PDB entry 5UYY | X-ray diffraction, 2.60 A resolution | chains A and B

[Chain A (and B)]
Name: Prephenate dehydrogenase
From: Bacillus anthracis
Notes: EC 1.3.1.12; chain B of this document is another copy of the same molecule, construct and numbering; everything in this record applies to it too
Reference sequence: Q81P63 (Q81P63_BACAN); residue numbers follow UniProt; this construct covers 1-378
Sequence (381 residues; numbered -2 to 378; the number before each row is that of its first residue; numbers below 1 keep their minus sign (Ser-2 is residue -2)):
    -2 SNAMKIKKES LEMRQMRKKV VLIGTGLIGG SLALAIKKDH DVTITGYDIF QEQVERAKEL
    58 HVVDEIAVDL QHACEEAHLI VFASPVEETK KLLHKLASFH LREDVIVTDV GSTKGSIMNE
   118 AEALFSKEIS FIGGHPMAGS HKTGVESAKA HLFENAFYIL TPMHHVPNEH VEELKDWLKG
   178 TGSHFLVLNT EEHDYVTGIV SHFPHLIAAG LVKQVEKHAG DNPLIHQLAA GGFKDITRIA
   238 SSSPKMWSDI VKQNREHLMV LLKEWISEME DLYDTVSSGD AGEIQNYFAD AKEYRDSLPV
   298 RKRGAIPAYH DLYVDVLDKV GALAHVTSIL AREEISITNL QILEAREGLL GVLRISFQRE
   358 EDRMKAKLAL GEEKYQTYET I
Unresolved in the structure: -2 to 5 (chain B: -2 to 13)
Differences from the reference sequence: expression tag (-2 to 0)
Small-molecule neighbours:
  - tyrosine (TYR), molecule 1: Glu151, Asn152, Ile332, Ser333, Ile334, Thr335
  - tyrosine (TYR), molecule 2: Val313, Leu314, Asp315, Lys316, Val317, Gly318, Ala319, Leu320, Ile339, Glu341, Leu346, Leu347, Gly348
Reported in the primary citation:
  - conformationally variable residues (loop rearrangement): Met134 to His148
  - catalytic residues: His132 (by similarity / conservation)
  - allosteric site: Ser333

[Interface between chain A and chain B]
Pairs across the interface - 237 pairs, chain A then chain B:
  Ser109(A) with Glu344(B), hydrogen bond
  His132(A) with Glu344(B), salt bridge
  Met134(A) with Arg343(B), hydrogen bond (backbone-backbone); Glu344(B)
  Ala135(A) with Arg343(B); Glu344(B)
  Gly136(A) with Arg343(B); Glu344(B); Gly345(B), hydrogen bond (backbone-backbone)
  Ser137(A) with Gly345(B)
  Lys146(A) with Asp312(B), salt bridge; Tyr375(B), hydrogen bond
  His148(A) with Asp312(B), salt bridge; Leu314(B)
  Leu149(A) with Arg343(B), hydrogen bond (backbone-side chain); Leu347(B), hydrophobic
  Phe150(A) with Arg343(B)
  Glu151(A) with Leu314(B); Asp315(B), hydrogen bond (side chain-backbone); Arg343(B), hydrogen bond (backbone-side chain)
  Asn152(A) with Asp315(B), hydrogen bond; Glu341(B)
  Ala153(A) with Glu341(B); Arg343(B)
  Phe154(A) with Gln224(B); Leu225(B), hydrophobic; Glu341(B), hydrogen bond (backbone-backbone)
  Leu183(A) with Leu221(B), hydrophobic; Leu225(B), hydrophobic
  Leu185(A) with Leu221(B), hydrophobic
  Glu189(A) with Asn219(B); Leu221(B)
  Tyr192(A) with His215(B), hydrogen bond
  Val193(A) with Asn219(B); Leu225(B), hydrophobic
  Ile196(A) with His215(B); Ile222(B), hydrophobic
  Val197(A) with Ile222(B); Leu225(B); Ala226(B), hydrophobic; Ala227(B); Phe230(B)
  Ser198(A) with Ala227(B)
  Phe200(A) with Leu208(B), hydrophobic
  Pro201(A) with Phe230(B), hydrophobic
  His202(A) with Phe285(B)
  Leu203(A) with Phe285(B), hydrophobic
  Ile204(A) with Ile204(B), hydrophobic; Trp262(B); Met266(B), hydrophobic
  Ala205(A) with Ile233(B), hydrophobic
  Ala206(A) with Tyr284(B), hydrophobic; Phe285(B), hydrophobic; Ala288(B)
  Gly207(A) with Trp262(B); Tyr284(B)
  Leu208(A) with Phe200(B), hydrophobic; Ile233(B), hydrophobic; Trp262(B)
  Val209(A) with Ala288(B); Tyr291(B), hydrophobic
  Lys210(A) with Tyr284(B); Asp287(B)
  Gln211(A) with Leu258(B), hydrogen bond (side chain-backbone); Glu261(B), hydrogen bond; Glu265(B)
  Val212(A) with Ile196(B), hydrophobic
  Glu213(A) with Asp287(B); Tyr291(B)
  His215(A) with Tyr192(B), hydrogen bond; Ile196(B); Leu258(B); Glu261(B), salt bridge
  Ala216(A) with Tyr291(B)
  Asn219(A) with Glu189(B), hydrogen bond; Val193(B)
  Leu221(A) with Leu183(B), hydrophobic; Leu185(B), hydrophobic
  Ile222(A) with Val197(B)
  His223(A) with Tyr291(B); Ser294(B), hydrogen bond; Leu295(B); Pro296(B)
  Gln224(A) with Phe154(B)
  Leu225(A) with Phe154(B), hydrophobic; Val193(B), hydrophobic; Val197(B); Gly301(B); Ala302(B), hydrogen bond (backbone-backbone)
  Ala226(A) with Leu295(B)
  Ala227(A) with Pro296(B), hydrophobic; Lys299(B); Gly301(B), hydrogen bond (backbone-backbone)
  Gly228(A) with Lys299(B), hydrogen bond (backbone-backbone)
  Gly229(A) with Ile303(B), hydrogen bond (backbone-backbone); Pro304(B); Ala305(B)
  Phe230(A) with Leu295(B), hydrophobic; Ile303(B)
  Lys231(A) with Arg292(B), hydrogen bond (backbone-side chain); Leu295(B), hydrogen bond (side chain-backbone); Pro296(B), hydrogen bond (side chain-backbone); Val297(B)
  Asp232(A) with Ala305(B); Tyr306(B)
  Ile233(A) with Ile233(B); Ile236(B), hydrophobic; Ile303(B), hydrophobic; Tyr306(B)
  Thr234(A) with Arg292(B), hydrogen bond (backbone-side chain)
  Arg235(A) with Gly229(B); Asp232(B), salt bridge; Arg292(B); Leu346(B); Thr377(B)
  Ile236(A) with Gly229(B)
  Ala237(A) with Lys289(B)
  Ser238(A) with Lys289(B), hydrogen bond (backbone-side chain); Arg292(B), hydrogen bond; Asp293(B), hydrogen bond
  Pro241(A) with Gln282(B); Phe285(B), hydrophobic; Ala286(B), hydrophobic; Lys289(B)
  Lys242(A) with Gln282(B)
  Trp244(A) with Phe285(B)
  Ser245(A) with Ala278(B); Ile281(B); Gln282(B); Phe285(B)
  Lys249(A) with Gly276(B), hydrogen bond (side chain-backbone)
  Arg252(A) with Val273(B); Ser274(B), hydrogen bond (side chain-backbone)
  Met256(A) with Tyr270(B); Ser274(B)
  Leu258(A) with Gln211(B); His215(B)
  Leu259(A) with Tyr270(B), hydrophobic
  Lys260(A) with Tyr270(B)
  Glu261(A) with Gln211(B); Lys214(B), salt bridge; His215(B), salt bridge
  Trp262(A) with Ile204(B); Gly207(B); Leu208(B); Trp262(B); Met266(B), hydrogen bond
  Ile263(A) with Met266(B), hydrophobic
  Glu265(A) with Lys210(B), salt bridge; Gln211(B); Lys214(B), salt bridge
  Met266(A) with Ile204(B), hydrophobic; Trp262(B), hydrogen bond; Ile263(B), hydrophobic
  Leu269(A) with Leu259(B), hydrophobic
  Tyr270(A) with Met256(B); Leu259(B), hydrophobic; Lys260(B)
  Val273(A) with Arg252(B)
  Ser274(A) with Arg252(B), hydrogen bond (backbone-side chain); Met256(B)
  Ala278(A) with Ser245(B)
  Ile281(A) with Ser245(B); Val248(B), hydrophobic
  Gln282(A) with Pro241(B); Lys242(B); Ser245(B)
  Tyr284(A) with Ala206(B), hydrophobic; Gly207(B), hydrogen bond (side chain-backbone); Lys210(B)
  Phe285(A) with His202(B); Leu203(B), hydrophobic; Ala206(B), hydrophobic; Pro241(B), hydrophobic; Trp244(B); Ser245(B); Val248(B), hydrophobic
  Ala286(A) with Pro241(B), hydrophobic
  Ala288(A) with Ala206(B), hydrophobic; Val209(B)
  Lys289(A) with Ala237(B); Ser238(B), hydrogen bond (side chain-backbone); Ser239(B); Pro241(B)
  Tyr291(A) with Val209(B), hydrophobic; Glu213(B); Ala216(B); His223(B), hydrogen bond
  Arg292(A) with Lys231(B), hydrogen bond (side chain-backbone); Thr234(B), hydrogen bond; Arg235(B); Ser238(B)
  Asp293(A) with Ser238(B), hydrogen bond
  Arg298(A) with His223(B); Gln224(B), hydrogen bond (side chain-backbone); Glu341(B), salt bridge
  Lys299(A) with Pro220(B)
  Asp315(A) with His138(B), salt bridge; Lys139(B); Ser333(B)
  Val317(A) with Ala328(B); Glu331(B); Ile332(B); Ser333(B)
  Gly318(A) with Ala328(B)
  Leu320(A) with Thr324(B); Ile334(B), hydrophobic; Leu337(B), hydrophobic
  Ala321(A) with Thr324(B), hydrogen bond (backbone-side chain); Ser325(B)
  Thr324(A) with Ala321(B); Thr324(B), hydrogen bond
  Ser325(A) with Ala321(B)
  Ala328(A) with Val317(B); Gly318(B)
  Ser333(A) with Asp315(B)
  Ile334(A) with Leu320(B), hydrophobic
  Thr335(A) with Ile339(B)
  Asn336(A) with Gln338(B); Ile339(B), hydrogen bond (side chain-backbone)
  Leu337(A) with Leu320(B), hydrophobic; Leu337(B); Gln338(B)
  Gln338(A) with Asn336(B); Leu337(B); Gln338(B)
  Ile339(A) with Thr335(B); Asn336(B), hydrogen bond (backbone-side chain)
  Glu341(A) with His138(B); Lys139(B), salt bridge
  Glu344(A) with Thr140(B); Gly141(B)
  Gly345(A) with Lys139(B), hydrogen bond (backbone-side chain)
  Leu346(A) with Lys139(B), hydrogen bond (backbone-side chain); Glu143(B); Ser144(B)
  Leu347(A) with Lys139(B), hydrogen bond (backbone-side chain)
Also at the interface, not in a pair above, chain A (126 interface residues in all): Leu24, Pro133, Ile156, His181, Lys214, Asp218, Ser239, Val248, Glu267, Gly276, Asp287, Leu295, Val297, Lys316, Glu331, Ile332, Gly348
Also at the interface, not in a pair above, chain B (131 interface residues in all): Met134, Pro201, Val212, Gly228, Lys249, Leu255, Glu267, Leu269, Arg300, Val313, Ala342, Gly348, Val349, Ile378

[Overview]
126 residues of chain A face 131 of chain B across their interface, with 45 hydrogen bonds and 12 salt
bridges. Polar pairs include His132(A)-Glu344(B), Lys146(A)-Asp312(B) and His148(A)-Asp312(B). Ligands of
chain A: tyrosine. From the paper: the catalytic residue His132(A); an allosteric site at Ser333(A).
Chain A and chain B are both Prephenate dehydrogenase (Bacillus anthracis); the structure, Crystal structure
of prephenate dehydrogenase tyrA from Bacillus anthracis in complex with L-tyrosine, was determined by X-ray
diffraction (same publication as 6U60, 6CXD and 5V0S).
